Entry 1ZMP (X-ray diffraction, 1.65 A resolution); this record covers chain A.

Chain A:
Name: Defensin 5
Organism: Homo sapiens
Reference sequence: Q01523 (DEF5_HUMAN); residues 1-32 here correspond to UniProt positions 63-94 (UniProt number = residue number + 62)
Chain sequence (32 residues; each row starts with the number of its first residue):
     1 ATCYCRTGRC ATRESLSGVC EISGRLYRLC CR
Disulfides: Cys-3/Cys-31, Cys-5/Cys-20, Cys-10/Cys-30
Reported in the primary citation:
  - self-association interface (contacts with another copy of this molecule); pairs are residue here / residue on that copy: Cys-3/Cys-3 (backbone contact)
  - contacts within the chain: Cys-3/Cys-31 (hydrophobic contact)
  - conformationally variable residues (loop rearrangement, side-chain flip): Thr-2, Cys-3, Cys-5, Arg-6, Ala-11 to Glu-14, Gly-18, Val-19, Cys-20, Glu-21, Leu-29
  - specificity-determining residues: Glu-21 (proposed by the authors, not directly observed)

In short:
The paper reports the specificity determinant Glu-21; conformational variability at Thr-2, Cys-3 and Cys-5
among others.
Chain A is Defensin 5 (Homo sapiens); the structure, Crystal structure of human defensin-5, was determined by
X-ray diffraction (same publication as 1ZMM and 1ZMQ).
